4HEA - chains K and N of the 16 polymer chains in the assembly; structure by X-ray diffraction, 3.30 A resolution.

Chain K:
Name: NADH-quinone oxidoreductase subunit 11
From: Thermus thermophilus
Notes: EC 1.6.5.3
UniProt: Q56226 (NQO11_THET8); residues 1-95 here = UniProt positions 1-95
Chain sequence (95 residues; row label = number of the first residue in the row):
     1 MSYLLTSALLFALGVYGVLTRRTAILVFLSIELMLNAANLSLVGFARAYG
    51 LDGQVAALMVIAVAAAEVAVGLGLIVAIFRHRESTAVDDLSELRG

Chain N:
Name: NADH-quinone oxidoreductase subunit 14
From: Thermus thermophilus
Notes: EC 1.6.5.3
UniProt: Q56229 (NQO14_THET8); residue numbers follow UniProt; this construct covers 1-427
Chain sequence (427 residues; row label = number of the first residue in the row):
     1 MTLAILAVFSVALTLLGFVLPPQGVKRATLLGLALALASLLLTWGKPFAF
    51 GPYAVDGVSQVFTLLALLGALWTVGLVRSGRFEFYLLVLYAALGMHLLAS
   101 TRHLLLMLVALEALSLPLYALATWRRGQGLEAALKYFLLGALAAAFFLYG
   151 AALFYGATGSLVLGAPGEGPLYALALGLLLVGLGFKAALAPFHFWTPDVY
   201 QGSPTPVVLFMATSVKAAAFAALLRVAAPPEALALLVALSVVVGNLAALA
   251 QKEAKRLLAYSSIAHAGYMALALYTGNAQALGFYLLTYVLATGLAFAVLS
   301 QISPDRVPLEALRGLYRKDPLLGLAFLVAMLSLLGLPPLAGFWGKYLAFA
   351 EAARAGAWGVLVLALVTSAVSAYYYLGLGLAVFARPEETPFRPGPPWARA
   401 AVVAAGVLLLALGLLPGLVLPALAAGG

How chain K and chain N interact:
Residue-residue contacts (64; chain K residue first):
  Leu4(K) with Tyr149(N)
  Ser7(K) with Tyr149(N), hydrogen bond
  Ala8(K) with Tyr149(N), hydrogen bond (backbone-side chain)
  Phe11(K) with Phe146(N), hydrophobic; Tyr149(N), hydrophobic
  Val18(K) with Leu142(N), hydrophobic
  Phe28(K) with Phe137(N), hydrophobic
  Ile31(K) with Leu138(N); Ala141(N); Leu142(N)
  Leu35(K) with Ala145(N), hydrophobic
  Ala37(K) with Tyr149(N)
  Ala38(K) with Leu148(N), hydrophobic; Tyr149(N), hydrophobic; Ala152(N)
  Ser41(K) with Tyr149(N); Leu153(N)
  Leu42(K) with Ala152(N), hydrophobic; Tyr155(N), hydrophobic
  Phe45(K) with Ala152(N); Leu153(N), hydrophobic; Tyr155(N); Gly156(N)
  Ala46(K) with Tyr155(N)
  Tyr49(K) with Tyr155(N); Gly156(N), hydrogen bond (side chain-backbone); Ala157(N); Thr158(N); Gly159(N)
  Gly50(K) with Tyr155(N)
  Leu51(K) with Tyr155(N)
  Asp52(K) with Tyr155(N), hydrogen bond (backbone-side chain); Leu161(N)
  Gly53(K) with Tyr155(N), hydrogen bond (backbone-side chain)
  Ala56(K) with Leu105(N); Leu161(N), hydrophobic
  Met59(K) with Leu105(N), hydrophobic
  Val60(K) with Leu105(N), hydrophobic; Leu108(N), hydrophobic; Leu148(N), hydrophobic
  Val63(K) with Val109(N), hydrophobic; Glu112(N)
  Glu67(K) with Glu112(N); Phe137(N); Ala141(N)
  Val70(K) with Leu116(N), hydrophobic
  Gly71(K) with Phe137(N)
  Leu74(K) with Ala133(N); Phe137(N), hydrophobic
  Ile78(K) with Leu130(N); Leu134(N), hydrophobic
  Val87(K) with Leu134(N), hydrophobic
  Leu90(K) with Glu131(N)
  Ser91(K) with Glu131(N)
  Glu92(K) with Arg126(N), salt bridge; Glu131(N), hydrogen bond (backbone-side chain)
  Leu93(K) with Glu131(N), hydrogen bond (backbone-side chain); Asp198(N); Gln201(N); Arg306(N)
  Arg94(K) with Arg256(N), hydrogen bond (backbone-side chain)
  Gly95(K) with Gln251(N), hydrogen bond (backbone-side chain); Arg256(N), hydrogen bond (backbone-side chain); Tyr260(N)
Interface residues without a listed pair, chain K (42 interface residues in all): Ala24, Val27, Met34, Ala66, Ala77, Phe79, His81
Interface residues without a listed pair, chain N (37 interface residues in all): Gln128, Ala132, Lys135, Ala144, Gly202

In short:
Chain K and chain N form an interface of 42 and 37 residues respectively, with 10 hydrogen bonds and 1 salt
bridge. Among the polar pairs are Glu92(K)-Arg126(N), Ser7(K)-Tyr149(N) and Ala8(K)-Tyr149(N).
Here chain K is NADH-quinone oxidoreductase subunit 11 and chain N is NADH-quinone oxidoreductase subunit 14,
both from Thermus thermophilus. Entry 4HEA (Crystal structure of the entire respiratory complex I from Thermus
thermophilus) was determined by X-ray diffraction together with 4HE8 from the same study.
